5ZWO - chains L and F of the 60 polymer chains in the assembly; structure by electron microscopy, 3.90 A resolution.

# Chain L
Molecule: Pre-mRNA-processing factor 31
Source organism: Saccharomyces cerevisiae S288c
UniProt: P49704 (PRP31_YEAST); residues 1-494 here = UniProt positions 1-494
Chain sequence (494 residues; numbered 1 to 494; the number before each row is that of its first residue):
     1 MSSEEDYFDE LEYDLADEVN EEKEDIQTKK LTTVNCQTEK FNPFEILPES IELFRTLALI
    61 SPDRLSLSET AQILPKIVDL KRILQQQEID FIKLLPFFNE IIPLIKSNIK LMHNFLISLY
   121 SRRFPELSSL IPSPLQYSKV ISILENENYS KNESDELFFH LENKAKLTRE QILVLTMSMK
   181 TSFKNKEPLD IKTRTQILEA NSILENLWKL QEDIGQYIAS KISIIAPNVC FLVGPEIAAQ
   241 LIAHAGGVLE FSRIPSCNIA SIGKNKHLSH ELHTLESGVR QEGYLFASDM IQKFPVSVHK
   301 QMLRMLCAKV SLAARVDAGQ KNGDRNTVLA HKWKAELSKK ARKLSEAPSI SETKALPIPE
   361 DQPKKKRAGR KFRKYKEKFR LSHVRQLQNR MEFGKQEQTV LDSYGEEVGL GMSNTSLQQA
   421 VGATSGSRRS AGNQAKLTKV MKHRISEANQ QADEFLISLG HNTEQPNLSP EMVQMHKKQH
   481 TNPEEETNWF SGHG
Not modelled in the structure: 1-38, 61-65, 89-91, 463-494
Curated features (UniProtKB/Swiss-Prot):
  - site: Cys257 (Interaction with U4 snRNA)

# Chain F
Molecule: U6 snRNA
Source organism: Saccharomyces cerevisiae S288c
Sequence (112 nucleotides; each row starts with the number of its first residue):
     1 GUUCGCGAAA UUUUACUUCG UGGACAUUUG GUCAAUUUGA AACAAUACAG AGAUGAUCAG
    61 CAGUUCCCCU GCAUAAGGAU GAACCGUUUU ACAAAGAGAU UUAUUUCGUU UU
Not modelled in the structure: 52-55, 88-91, 103-107

# How chain L and chain F interact
Residue-residue contacts (15; chain L residue first):
  Lys364(L) - U57(F)  salt bridge to the phosphate
  Lys366(L) - U57(F)  hydrogen bond to the base
  Lys366(L) - C58(F)  base contact
  Lys366(L) - A59(F)  hydrogen bond to the base
  Lys366(L) - G60(F)  base contact
  Arg367(L) - A59(F)  base contact
  Arg367(L) - G60(F)  base contact
  Arg367(L) - A62(F)  base contact
  Ala368(L) - G60(F)  hydrogen bond to the base
  Gly369(L) - G60(F)  phosphate contact
  Gly369(L) - C61(F)  phosphate contact
  Arg370(L) - C61(F)  salt bridge to the phosphate
  Lys371(L) - G63(F)  hydrogen bond to the base
  Lys371(L) - U64(F)  base contact
  Arg373(L) - G60(F)  salt bridge to the phosphate
Interface residues without a listed pair, chain F (9 interface residues in all): A56

# Summary
8 residues of chain L face 9 of chain F across their interface, with 4 hydrogen bonds and 3 salt bridges.
Polar pairs include Lys366(L)-U57(F), Lys366(L)-A59(F) and Ala368(L)-G60(F).
Chain L is Pre-mRNA-processing factor 31 and chain F is U6 snRNA, both from Saccharomyces cerevisiae S288c;
the structure, Cryo-EM structure of the yeast B complex at average resolution of 3.9 angstrom, was determined
by electron microscopy together with 5ZWM and 5ZWN from the same study.
